PDB entry 8G5B | electron microscopy, 3.10 A resolution | chains I and M of the 7 polymer chains in the assembly

Chain I:
Name: FL-1061 heavy chain
Organism: Mus musculus
Chain sequence (266 residues; each row starts with the number of its first residue; a row labelled like 83A-83C holds insertion residues (83A, then the next letters in order); numbers below 1 keep their minus sign (Met-21 is residue -21)):
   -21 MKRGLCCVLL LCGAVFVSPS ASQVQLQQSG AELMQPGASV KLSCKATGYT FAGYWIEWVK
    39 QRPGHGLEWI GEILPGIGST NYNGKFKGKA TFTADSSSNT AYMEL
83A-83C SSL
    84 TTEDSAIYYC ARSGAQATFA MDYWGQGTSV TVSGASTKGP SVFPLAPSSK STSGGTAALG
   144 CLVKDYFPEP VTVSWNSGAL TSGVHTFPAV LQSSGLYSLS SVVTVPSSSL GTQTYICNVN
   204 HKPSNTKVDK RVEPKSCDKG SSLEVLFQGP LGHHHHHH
Unresolved in the structure: -21 to 0, 219-241
Cystine bridges: Cys22-Cys93, Cys144-Cys200

Chain M:
Name: FL-1061 light chain
Organism: Mus musculus
Chain sequence (236 residues; numbered -21 to 214; the number before each row is that of its first residue; numbers below 1 keep their minus sign (Met-21 is residue -21)):
   -21 MKRGLCCVLL LCGAVFVSPS ASDVQMTQSP SYLAASPGET ITINCRASKS ISKFLAWYQE
    39 KPGKTNKLLI YSGSTLQSGI PSRFSGSGSG TDFTLTISSL EPEDFAMYYC QQHNEYPYTF
    99 GAGTKLELKR TVAAPSVFIF PPSDEQLKSG TASVVCLLNN FYPREAKVQW KVDNALQSGN
   159 SQESVTEQDS KDSTYSLSST LTLSKADYEK HKVYACEVTH QGLSSPVTKS FNRGEC
Unresolved in the structure: -21 to 0, 214
Cystine bridges: Cys23-Cys88, Cys134-Cys194

Chain I / chain M interface:
Contacting residue pairs - 64 pairs, chain I then chain M:
  Glu35(I) - Tyr96(M)
  Gln39(I) - Glu38(M)  hydrogen bond
  Gln39(I) - Tyr87(M)  hydrogen bond
  Leu45(I) - Tyr87(M)  hydrophobic
  Leu45(I) - Phe98(M)  hydrophobic
  Trp47(I) - Tyr94(M)
  Trp47(I) - Pro95(M)  hydrophobic
  Trp47(I) - Tyr96(M)
  Glu50(I) - Tyr94(M)  hydrogen bond
  Asn59(I) - Tyr94(M)
  Gln99(I) - Tyr49(M)
  Ala100(I) - Leu46(M)  hydrophobic
  Ala100(I) - Tyr49(M)
  Thr101(I) - Phe32(M)
  Thr101(I) - Tyr49(M)
  Thr101(I) - Ser50(M)  hydrogen bond
  Thr101(I) - His91(M)  hydrogen bond (backbone-side chain)
  Ala103(I) - Ala34(M)  hydrophobic
  Ala103(I) - Tyr36(M)
  Ala103(I) - Leu46(M)  hydrophobic
  Ala103(I) - Tyr49(M)  hydrophobic
  Met104(I) - Tyr36(M)  hydrogen bond (backbone-side chain)
  Asp105(I) - Leu46(M)
  Asp105(I) - Gln55(M)
  Trp107(I) - Tyr36(M)
  Trp107(I) - Thr43(M)
  Trp107(I) - Asn44(M)
  Trp107(I) - Phe98(M)  hydrophobic
  Gly108(I) - Thr43(M)
  Val125(I) - Glu123(M)
  Phe126(I) - Ser121(M)
  Phe126(I) - Glu123(M)
  Phe126(I) - Gln124(M)
  Pro127(I) - Ser121(M)
  Leu128(I) - Phe118(M)
  Leu128(I) - Val133(M)  hydrophobic
  Ala129(I) - Phe118(M)
  Ser132(I) - Ile117(M)  hydrogen bond (side chain-backbone)
  Ser132(I) - Phe118(M)
  Ser132(I) - Pro119(M)
  Ser132(I) - Glu213(M)
  Lys133(I) - Ser208(M)
  Lys133(I) - Glu213(M)  salt bridge
  Thr139(I) - Phe116(M)
  Ala141(I) - Phe116(M)  hydrophobic
  Ala141(I) - Phe118(M)
  Leu145(I) - Ser131(M)
  Lys147(I) - Gln124(M)
  His168(I) - Asn137(M)  hydrogen bond
  His168(I) - Asn138(M)
  His168(I) - Asp167(M)  salt bridge
  His168(I) - Ser174(M)  hydrogen bond
  Phe170(I) - Leu135(M)  hydrophobic
  Phe170(I) - Ser162(M)
  Phe170(I) - Ser174(M)
  Phe170(I) - Leu175(M)
  Phe170(I) - Ser176(M)
  Pro171(I) - Ser162(M)
  Pro171(I) - Val163(M)
  Val173(I) - Gln160(M)
  Leu174(I) - Gln160(M)
  Val185(I) - Leu135(M)  hydrophobic
  Thr187(I) - Asn137(M)
  Lys213(I) - Glu123(M)  salt bridge
Interface residues without a listed pair, chain I (44 interface residues in all): Trp33, Val37, Gly44, Glu46, Asn61, Phe102, Gln109, Pro130, Leu142, Gln175, Ser183
Interface residues without a listed pair, chain M (45 interface residues in all): Gln89, Ala100, Thr129, Thr164, Thr178, Thr180, Phe209, Asn210

Overview:
44 residues of chain I face 45 of chain M across their interface; the contacts include 9 hydrogen bonds and 3
salt bridges. Polar pairs include Lys133(I)-Glu213(M), His168(I)-Asp167(M) and Lys213(I)-Glu123(M).
Here chain I is FL-1061 heavy chain and chain M is FL-1061 light chain, both from Mus musculus. Entry 8G5B
(Influenza A H3N2 X-31 Hemagglutinin in complex with FL-1061) was determined by electron microscopy.
